PDB entry 7R4H | electron microscopy, 2.34 A resolution | chains H and M of the 7 polymer chains in the assembly

== Chain H ==
Molecule: ADP-ribosylation factor 1
Source organism: Homo sapiens
Reference sequence: P84077 (ARF1_HUMAN); numbering as in UniProt (aligned over 17-181)
Sequence (165 residues; numbered 17 to 181; the number before each row is that of its first residue):
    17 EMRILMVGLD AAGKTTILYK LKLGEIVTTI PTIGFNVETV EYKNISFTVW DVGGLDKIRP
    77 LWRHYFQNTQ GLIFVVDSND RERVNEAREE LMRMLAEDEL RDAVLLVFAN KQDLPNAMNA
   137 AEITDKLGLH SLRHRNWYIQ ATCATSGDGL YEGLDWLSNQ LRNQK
Disordered / not traced: 180-181
Differences from the reference sequence: engineered mutation Leu71 (Gln in P84077)
Ligand contacts: GTP (guanosine-5'-triphosphate): Leu25, Asp26, Ala27, Ala28, Gly29, Lys30, Thr31, Thr32, Thr45, Ile46, Pro47, Thr48, Asp67, Gly69, Gly70, Leu71, Asn126, Lys127, Asp129, Cys159, Ala160, Thr161
UniProt features mapped onto this chain:
  - binding site (GTP): Gly24 to Thr32, Asn126 to Asp129, Ala160
  - natural variant: Tyr35 (Y35H: In PVNH8), Arg99 (R99H: In PVNH8; uncertain significance), Lys127 (K127E: In PVNH8)

== Chain M ==
Molecule: AP-1 complex subunit mu-1
Source organism: Mus musculus
Reference sequence: P35585 (AP1M1_MOUSE); residue numbers follow UniProt; this construct covers 1-423
Sequence (423 residues; each row starts with the number of its first residue):
     1 MSASAVYVLD LKGKVLICRN YRGDVDMSEV EHFMPILMEK EEEGMLSPIL AHGGVRFMWI
    61 KHNNLYLVAT SKKNACVSLV FSFLYKVVQV FSEYFKELEE ESIRDNFVII YELLDELMDF
   121 GYPQTTDSKI LQEYITQEGH KLETGAPRPP ATVTNAVSWR SEGIKYRKNE VFLDVIEAVN
   181 LLVSANGNVL RSEIVGSIKM RVFLSGMPEL RLGLNDKVLF DNTGRGKSKS VELEDVKFHQ
   241 CVRLSRFEND RTISFIPPDG EFELMSYRLN THVKPLIWIE SVIEKHSHSR IEYMVKAKSQ
   301 FKRRSTANNV EIHIPVPNDA DSPKFKTTVG SVKWVPENSE IVWSVKSFPG GKEYLMRAHF
   361 GLPSVEAEDK EGKPPISVKF EIPYFTTSGI QVRYLKIIEK SGYQALPWVR YITQNGDYQL
   421 RTQ
Disordered / not traced: 1, 139-145
UniProt features mapped onto this chain:
  - modified residue: Ser2 (N-acetylserine), Thr152 (Phosphothreonine), Thr154 (Phosphothreonine), Thr223 (Phosphothreonine)

== Chain H / chain M interface ==
Residue-residue contacts (17):
  Arg79(H) - His288(M)
  Arg79(H) - Ser364(M)  hydrogen bond (side chain-backbone)
  His80(H) - Ser364(M)
  His80(H) - Val365(M)
  Gln83(H) - His288(M)  hydrogen bond (side chain-backbone)
  Gln83(H) - Ser289(M)
  Gln83(H) - Leu362(M)  hydrogen bond (side chain-backbone)
  Gln83(H) - Pro363(M)
  Gln83(H) - Ser364(M)
  Asp114(H) - His286(M)  salt bridge
  Asp114(H) - Ser289(M)  hydrogen bond
  Asp114(H) - Arg290(M)  salt bridge
  Glu115(H) - Ser287(M)
  Glu115(H) - His288(M)  salt bridge
  Glu115(H) - Ser289(M)  hydrogen bond (backbone-side chain)
  Arg117(H) - Ser289(M)
  Arg117(H) - Arg290(M)

== Summary ==
6 residues of chain H face 9 of chain M across their interface; the contacts include 5 hydrogen bonds and 3
salt bridges. Polar pairs include Asp114(H)-His286(M), Asp114(H)-Arg290(M) and Glu115(H)-His288(M). Ligands of
chain H: GTP. Curated annotation (UniProt) lists 14 GTP-binding residues on chain H.
Here chain H is ADP-ribosylation factor 1 (Homo sapiens) and chain M is AP-1 complex subunit mu-1 (Mus
musculus). Entry 7R4H (phospho-STING binding to adaptor protein complex-1) was determined by electron
microscopy.
